5LLU - chain A; structure by X-ray diffraction, 3.32 A resolution.

# Chain A
Protein: Excitatory amino acid transporter 1, Neutral amino acid transporter B(0)
Source organism: Homo sapiens
UniProtKB: chimeric construct of P43003, Q15758: residues 1-148 from P43003 (EAA1_HUMAN) positions 1-148 (same numbers); residues 149-222 from Q15758 positions 157-230 (UniProt number = residue number + 8); residues 223-522 from P43003 (EAA1_HUMAN) positions 243-542 (UniProt number = residue number + 20)
Chain sequence (522 residues; row label = number of the first residue in the row):
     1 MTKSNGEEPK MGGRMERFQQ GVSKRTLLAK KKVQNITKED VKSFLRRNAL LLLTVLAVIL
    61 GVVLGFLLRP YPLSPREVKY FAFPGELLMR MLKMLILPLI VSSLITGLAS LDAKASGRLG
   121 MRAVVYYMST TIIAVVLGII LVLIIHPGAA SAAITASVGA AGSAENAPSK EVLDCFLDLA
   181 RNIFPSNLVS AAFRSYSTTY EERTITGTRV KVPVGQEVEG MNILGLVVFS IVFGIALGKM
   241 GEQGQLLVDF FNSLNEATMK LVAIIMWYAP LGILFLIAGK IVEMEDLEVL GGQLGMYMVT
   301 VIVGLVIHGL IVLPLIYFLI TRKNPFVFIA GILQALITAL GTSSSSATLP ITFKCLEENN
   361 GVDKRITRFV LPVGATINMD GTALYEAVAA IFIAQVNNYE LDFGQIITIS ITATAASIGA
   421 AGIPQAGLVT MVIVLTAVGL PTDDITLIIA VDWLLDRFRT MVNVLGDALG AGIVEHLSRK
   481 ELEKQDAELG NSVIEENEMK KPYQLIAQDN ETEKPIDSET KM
Unresolved in the structure: 1-38, 146-170, 200-215, 284-293, 399-403, 491-522
Differences from the reference sequence: conflict S23 (Arg in P43003), F44 (Tyr in P43003), R46 (Phe in P43003), 72 further conflict positions vs the reference (P43003) not listed
Swiss-Prot annotation at these positions:
  - binding site (L-aspartate): S343 to S345, T382, I423 to G427, D456, N463
  - binding site (Na(+)): G374, T376, N378, N463, D467
  - modified residue: S492 (Phosphoserine)
Bound ions: Na+: T376, S417, I418, A420
Ligand contacts: aspartic acid (ASP): S343, S344, S345, M379, T382, A421, G422, I423, P424, Q425, A426, G427, D456, R459, T460, N463
Reported in the primary citation:
  - conformationally variable residues (side-chain flip): F369

# Summary
Chain A binds aspartic acid. T376, S417, I418 and A420 form the Na+ site. Curated annotation (UniProt) lists
11 L-aspartate-binding residues and 5 Na+-binding residues. The paper reports conformational variability at
F369.
Chain A is Excitatory amino acid transporter 1, Neutral amino acid transporter B(0) (Homo sapiens); the
structure, Structure of the thermostabilized EAAT1 cryst-II mutant in complex with L-ASP, was determined by
X-ray diffraction together with 5LLM, 5LM4 and 5MJU from the same study.
